7K9M - chains A and B of the 3 polymer chains in the assembly; structure by X-ray diffraction, 2.50 A resolution.

Chain A:
Molecule: Phenylalanine--tRNA ligase alpha subunit
Organism: Mycobacterium tuberculosis (strain ATCC 25618 / H37Rv)
Notes: EC 6.1.1.20
UniProt: P9WFU3 (SYFA_MYCTU); residues 1-341 here = UniProt positions 1-341
Sequence (341 residues; row label = number of the first residue in the row):
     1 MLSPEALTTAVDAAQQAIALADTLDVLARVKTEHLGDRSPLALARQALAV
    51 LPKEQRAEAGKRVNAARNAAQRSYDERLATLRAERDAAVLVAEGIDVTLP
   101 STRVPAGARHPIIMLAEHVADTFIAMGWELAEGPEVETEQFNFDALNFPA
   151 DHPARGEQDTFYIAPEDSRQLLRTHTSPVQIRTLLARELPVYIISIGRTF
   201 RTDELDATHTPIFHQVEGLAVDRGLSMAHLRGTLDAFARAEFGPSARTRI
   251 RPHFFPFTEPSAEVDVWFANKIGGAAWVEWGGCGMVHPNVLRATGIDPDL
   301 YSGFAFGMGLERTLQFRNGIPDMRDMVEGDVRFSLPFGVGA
Disordered / not traced: 1-2
Ion coordination: Mg2+ site 1: Gly156, Gln158; Mg2+ site 2: Glu259 (shared with Glu476(B) of chain B); Mg2+ site 3: Glu263 (shared with Glu36(B) of chain B)
Ligand contacts: 5'-O-(L-phenylalanylsulfamoyl)adenosine (W5Y): His175, Ser177, Gln180, Arg201, Asp203, Thr208, His209, Thr210, Phe213, Gln215, Glu217, Phe255, Phe257, Thr258, Glu263, Glu279, Trp280, Gly281, Gly282, Cys283, Gly284, Ala305, Phe306, Gly307, Met308, Gly309, Arg312, Met323
Curated features (UniProtKB/Swiss-Prot):
  - binding site (Mg(2+)): Glu259
What the authors report for this chain:
  - binding site for 5'-O-(L-phenylalanylsulfamoyl)adenosine: Arg201, Asp203, His209, Thr210, Phe213, His214, Gln215, Trp280, Glu311, Arg312

Chain B:
Molecule: Phenylalanine--tRNA ligase beta subunit
Organism: Mycobacterium tuberculosis (strain ATCC 25618 / H37Rv)
Notes: EC 6.1.1.20
UniProt: P9WFU1 (SYFB_MYCTU); residue numbers follow UniProt; this construct covers 1-831
Sequence (835 residues; each row starts with the number of its first residue; numbers below 1 keep their minus sign (Gln-3 is residue -3)):
    -3 QSNAMRLPYSWLREVVAVGASGWDVTPGELEQTLLRIGHEVEEVIPLGPV
    47 DGPVTVGRVADIEELTGYKKPIRACAVDIGDRQYREIICGATNFAVGDLV
    97 VVALPGATLPGGFTISARKAYGRNSDGMICSAAELNLGADHSGILVLPPG
   147 AAEPGADGAGVLGLDDVVFHLAITPDRGYCMSVRGLARELACAYDLDFVD
   197 PASNSRVPPLPIEGPAWPLTVQPETGVRRFALRPVIGIDPAAVSPWWLQR
   247 RLLLCGIRATCPAVDVTNYVMLELGHPMHAHDRNRISGTLGVRFARSGET
   297 AVTLDGIERKLDTADVLIVDDAATAAIGGVMGAASTEVRADSTDVLLEAA
   347 IWDPAAVSRTQRRLHLPSEAARRYERTVDPAISVAALDRCARLLADIAGG
   397 EVSPTLTDWRGDPPCDDWSPPPIRMGVDVPDRIAGVAYPQGTTARRLAQI
   447 GAVVTHDGDTLTVTPPSWRPDLRQPADLVEEVLRLEGLEVIPSVLPPAPA
   497 GRGLTAGQQRRRTIGRSLALSGYVEILPTPFLPAGVFDLWGLEADDSRRM
   547 TTRVLNPLEADRPQLATTLLPALLEALVRNVSRGLVDVALFAIAQVVQPT
   597 EQTRGVGLIPVDRRPTDDEIAMLDASLPRQPQHVAAVLAGLREPRGPWGP
   647 GRPVEAADAFEAVRIIARASRVDVTLRPAQYLPWHPGRCAQVFVGESSVG
   697 HAGQLHPAVIERSGLPKGTCAVELNLDAIPCSAPLPAPRVSPYPAVFQDV
   747 SLVVAADIPAQAVADAVRAGAGDLLEDIALFDVFTGPQIGEHRKSLTFAL
   797 RFRAPDRTLTEDDASAARDAAVQSAAERVGAVLRG
Disordered / not traced: 203
Construct notes: expression tag (-3 to 0)
Ion coordination: Mg2+ site 1: Glu36 (shared with Glu263(A) of chain A); Mg2+ site 2: Glu476 (shared with Glu259(A) of chain A)
Curated features (UniProtKB/Swiss-Prot):
  - binding site (Mg(2+)): Asp467, Asp473, Glu476, Glu477

Interface between chain A and chain B:
Residue-residue contacts - 189 pairs, chain A then chain B:
  Leu99(A) - Pro643(B)  hydrophobic
  Pro100(A) - Pro643(B)
  Pro100(A) - Trp644(B)
  Ser101(A) - Trp644(B)
  Thr102(A) - Trp644(B)
  Arg103(A) - Glu639(B)  salt bridge
  Arg103(A) - Pro640(B)
  Arg103(A) - Trp644(B)
  Pro105(A) - Gly518(B)
  Pro105(A) - Pro640(B)
  Gly107(A) - Ala515(B)  hydrogen bond (backbone-backbone)
  Gly107(A) - Gly518(B)
  Gly107(A) - Tyr519(B)
  Ala108(A) - Ala515(B)
  Ala108(A) - Tyr519(B)  hydrogen bond (backbone-backbone)
  Ala108(A) - Val520(B)
  Ala108(A) - Glu521(B)  hydrogen bond (backbone-backbone)
  Arg109(A) - Arg508(B)
  Arg109(A) - Gly511(B)
  Arg109(A) - Arg512(B)
  Arg109(A) - Ala515(B)
  Arg109(A) - Glu521(B)
  His110(A) - Glu521(B)  hydrogen bond (backbone-side chain)
  His110(A) - Leu523(B)
  Ile112(A) - Leu523(B)  hydrophobic
  Ile113(A) - Glu521(B)
  Ile113(A) - Leu523(B)  hydrophobic
  Glu117(A) - Arg508(B)  salt bridge
  Glu117(A) - Arg512(B)  salt bridge
  Ala120(A) - Arg508(B)
  Asp121(A) - Arg508(B)  salt bridge
  Ile124(A) - Gly499(B)
  Ile124(A) - Leu500(B)  hydrophobic
  Met126(A) - Ala494(B)
  Gly127(A) - Pro495(B)
  Gly127(A) - Gly497(B)  hydrogen bond (backbone-backbone)
  Trp128(A) - Ala494(B)
  Glu129(A) - Gly497(B)
  Glu129(A) - Arg498(B)  salt bridge
  Leu130(A) - Leu500(B)  hydrophobic
  Leu130(A) - Gln504(B)  hydrogen bond (backbone-side chain)
  Glu132(A) - Gln504(B)  hydrogen bond
  Glu132(A) - Arg507(B)  salt bridge
  Pro134(A) - Gln591(B)
  Pro134(A) - Gln626(B)
  Glu135(A) - Gln591(B)  hydrogen bond (backbone-side chain)
  Glu135(A) - Gln626(B)  hydrogen bond (backbone-side chain)
  Val136(A) - Leu561(B)  hydrophobic
  Val136(A) - Val593(B)  hydrophobic
  Val136(A) - Leu623(B)
  Val136(A) - Pro624(B)  hydrophobic
  Val136(A) - Gln626(B)  hydrogen bond (backbone-side chain)
  Glu137(A) - Leu623(B)
  Thr138(A) - Leu623(B)
  Gln140(A) - Leu604(B)
  Gln140(A) - Ile605(B)  hydrogen bond (side chain-backbone)
  Gln140(A) - Val607(B)
  Gln140(A) - Leu619(B)
  Phe141(A) - Leu619(B)  hydrophobic
  Asp144(A) - Leu604(B)
  Asp144(A) - Val607(B)
  Asp151(A) - Ala351(B)
  Asp151(A) - Ser354(B)
  Asp151(A) - Arg355(B)  salt bridge
  Asp151(A) - Arg358(B)  salt bridge
  His152(A) - Pro171(B)
  His152(A) - Ser354(B)
  His152(A) - Glu371(B)
  Pro153(A) - Glu371(B)
  Pro153(A) - Arg372(B)
  Ala154(A) - Pro171(B)  hydrophobic
  Glu157(A) - Ser-2(B)  hydrogen bond
  Glu157(A) - Arg372(B)  salt bridge
  Thr160(A) - Asn552(B)  hydrogen bond (backbone-side chain)
  Phe161(A) - Val550(B)  hydrophobic
  Phe161(A) - Asn552(B)
  Phe161(A) - Pro553(B)  hydrophobic
  Phe161(A) - Leu554(B)  hydrophobic
  Tyr162(A) - Val550(B)
  Tyr162(A) - Leu551(B)  hydrogen bond (backbone-backbone)
  Tyr162(A) - Asn552(B)  hydrogen bond (backbone-side chain)
  Ile163(A) - Thr548(B)
  Ile163(A) - Arg549(B)
  Ile163(A) - Leu551(B)
  Ala164(A) - Arg549(B)  hydrogen bond (backbone-backbone)
  Ala164(A) - Leu551(B)  hydrophobic
  Glu166(A) - Leu551(B)
  Ser168(A) - Gly601(B)
  Arg169(A) - Val602(B)  hydrogen bond (side chain-backbone)
  Arg169(A) - Gly603(B)
  Arg169(A) - Leu604(B)
  Gln170(A) - Thr599(B)
  Gln170(A) - Arg600(B)  hydrogen bond (side chain-backbone)
  Gln170(A) - Ser622(B)  hydrogen bond (side chain-backbone)
  Gln170(A) - Leu623(B)
  Gln170(A) - Pro624(B)
  Leu172(A) - Phe527(B)  hydrophobic
  Arg182(A) - Asp620(B)  salt bridge
  Arg182(A) - Leu623(B)
  Leu184(A) - Arg610(B)
  Leu185(A) - Arg610(B)  hydrogen bond (backbone-side chain)
  Tyr192(A) - Pro495(B)
  Arg198(A) - Pro524(B)  hydrogen bond (side chain-backbone)
  Phe200(A) - Pro526(B)  hydrophobic
  Thr202(A) - Asn552(B)
  Thr202(A) - Leu554(B)
  Asp203(A) - Leu554(B)
  Glu204(A) - Leu554(B)
  Pro211(A) - Leu554(B)  hydrophobic
  Ile212(A) - Thr525(B)
  Ile212(A) - Pro526(B)
  His214(A) - Leu523(B)
  Ser226(A) - Arg428(B)
  Ser226(A) - Ile429(B)
  Met227(A) - Ile429(B)  hydrogen bond (backbone-backbone)
  Met227(A) - Ile487(B)  hydrophobic
  Ala228(A) - Ile487(B)
  Ala228(A) - Pro488(B)
  Ala228(A) - Ser489(B)
  Ala228(A) - Val490(B)  hydrogen bond (backbone-backbone)
  His229(A) - Val490(B)
  His229(A) - Pro492(B)
  Arg231(A) - Leu484(B)  hydrogen bond (side chain-backbone)
  Arg231(A) - Glu485(B)  salt bridge
  Arg231(A) - Ile487(B)  hydrogen bond (side chain-backbone)
  Arg231(A) - Pro488(B)
  Arg231(A) - Ser489(B)
  Gly232(A) - Ser489(B)  hydrogen bond (backbone-side chain)
  Gly232(A) - Val490(B)
  Gly232(A) - Leu491(B)
  Thr233(A) - Leu491(B)
  Thr233(A) - Pro492(B)
  Asp235(A) - Ser489(B)  hydrogen bond
  Arg249(A) - Gln28(B)
  Arg249(A) - Leu31(B)
  Ile250(A) - Glu485(B)
  Arg251(A) - Leu31(B)
  Arg251(A) - Leu484(B)
  Pro252(A) - Leu31(B)
  Pro252(A) - Arg32(B)
  Pro252(A) - Ile33(B)
  Pro252(A) - Gly34(B)
  Pro252(A) - Arg480(B)
  Pro252(A) - Leu484(B)
  His253(A) - Thr170(B)
  His253(A) - Glu476(B)
  Phe254(A) - Thr170(B)
  Phe254(A) - Pro171(B)  hydrophobic
  Phe254(A) - Asp172(B)
  Glu259(A) - Ala472(B)
  Glu259(A) - Asp473(B)
  Glu259(A) - Glu476(B)
  Pro260(A) - Glu476(B)
  Ser261(A) - Glu476(B)  hydrogen bond (backbone-side chain)
  Ala262(A) - Leu484(B)  hydrophobic
  Met285(A) - Ile429(B)  hydrophobic
  His287(A) - Gln470(B)
  Pro288(A) - Gln470(B)
  Pro288(A) - Ala472(B)
  Asn289(A) - Gln470(B)  hydrogen bond
  Arg292(A) - Gln470(B)  hydrogen bond
  Arg292(A) - Asp608(B)  hydrogen bond (side chain-backbone)
  Arg292(A) - Arg609(B)
  Arg292(A) - Arg610(B)
  Ala293(A) - Val607(B)
  Ala293(A) - Arg609(B)
  Ala293(A) - Arg610(B)
  Ala293(A) - Pro611(B)
  Thr294(A) - Arg610(B)  hydrogen bond (backbone-side chain)
  Gly295(A) - Arg610(B)
  Glu328(A) - Arg575(B)  hydrogen bond (backbone-side chain)
  Glu328(A) - Arg579(B)  salt bridge
  Gly329(A) - Ile522(B)
  Gly329(A) - Asn576(B)  hydrogen bond (backbone-side chain)
  Asp330(A) - Asn576(B)
  Asp330(A) - Arg579(B)  salt bridge
  Asp330(A) - Leu581(B)
  Val331(A) - Val520(B)  hydrophobic
  Val331(A) - Asn576(B)  hydrogen bond (backbone-side chain)
  Val331(A) - Leu581(B)  hydrophobic
  Val331(A) - Val584(B)  hydrophobic
  Val331(A) - Leu586(B)  hydrophobic
  Arg332(A) - Arg579(B)
  Arg332(A) - Leu581(B)
  Leu335(A) - Val520(B)  hydrophobic
  Val339(A) - Ala515(B)  hydrophobic
  Val339(A) - Leu516(B)
  Ala341(A) - Arg512(B)
  Ala341(A) - Leu516(B)  hydrophobic
Interface residues without a listed pair, chain A (103 interface residues in all): Val104, Ala106, Ala145, Pro165, Asp167, Arg187, Pro190, Leu225, Ala236, Phe304, Ser334, Gly340
Interface residues without a listed pair, chain B (103 interface residues in all): Asn-1, Glu36, Pro350, Ala430, Gly431, Val475, Leu479, Ala496, Ser517, Phe587, Ala590, Ile616

Summary:
The chain A/chain B interface involves 103 residues from each chain, with 35 hydrogen bonds and 13 salt
bridges. Polar pairs include Arg103(A)-Glu639(B), Glu117(A)-Arg508(B) and Glu117(A)-Arg512(B). Chain A binds
5'-O-(L-phenylalanylsulfamoyl)adenosine. From the paper: a binding site for
5'-O-(L-phenylalanylsulfamoyl)adenosine at Arg201(A), Asp203(A) and His209(A) among others.
Here chain A is Phenylalanine--tRNA ligase alpha subunit and chain B is Phenylalanine--tRNA ligase beta
subunit, both from Mycobacterium tuberculosis (strain ATCC 25618 / H37Rv). Entry 7K9M (Crystal structure of
the complex of M. tuberculosis PheRS with cognate precursor tRNA and 5'-O-(N-phenylalanyl)sulfamoyl-adenosine)
was determined by X-ray diffraction (same publication as 7K98, 7KA0 and 7KAB).
